5C29 - chain A; structure by X-ray diffraction, 2.05 A resolution.

# Chain A
Protein: cAMP and cAMP-inhibited cGMP 3', 5'-cyclic phosphodiesterase 10A
Organism: Homo sapiens
Notes: EC 3.1.4.17, 3.1.4.35; fragment: catalytic domain
UniProtKB: Q9Y233 (PDE10_HUMAN), isoform Q9Y233-2; residues 439-779 here correspond to UniProt positions 449-789 (UniProt number = residue number + 10)
Amino-acid sequence (362 residues; row label = number of the first residue in the row):
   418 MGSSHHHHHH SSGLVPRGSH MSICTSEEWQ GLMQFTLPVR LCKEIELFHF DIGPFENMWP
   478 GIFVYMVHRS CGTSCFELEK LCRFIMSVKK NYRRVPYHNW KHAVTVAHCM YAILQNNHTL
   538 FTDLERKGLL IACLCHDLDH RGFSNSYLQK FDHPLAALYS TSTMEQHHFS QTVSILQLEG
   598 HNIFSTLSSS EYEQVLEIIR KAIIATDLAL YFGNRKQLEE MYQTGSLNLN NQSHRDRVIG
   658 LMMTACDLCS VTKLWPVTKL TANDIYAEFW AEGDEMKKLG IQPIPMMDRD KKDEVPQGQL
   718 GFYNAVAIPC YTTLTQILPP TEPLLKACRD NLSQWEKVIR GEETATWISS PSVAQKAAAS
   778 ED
Disordered / not traced: 418-453, 761-779
Construct notes: initiating methionine (418); expression tag (419-438)
Cystine bridges: Cys488-Cys492
Ion coordination: Zn2+: His519, His553, Asp554, Asp664; Mg2+ near Asp554 (its only coordinating residue here)
Ligand contacts: 4XY (6-chloro-2-cyclopropyl-5-methyl-N-propylpyrimidin-4-amine): Tyr514, His515, Leu625, Leu665, Ser667, Val668, Ile682, Tyr683, Phe686, Met703, Gln716, Phe719
Curated features (UniProtKB/Swiss-Prot):
  - binding site (3',5'-cyclic AMP): Gln649

# Overview
Chain A binds compound 4XY. His519, His553, Asp554 and Asp664 coordinate Zn2+. Curated annotation (UniProt)
lists residue binding 3',5'-cyclic AMP Gln649.
Chain A is cAMP and cAMP-inhibited cGMP 3', 5'-cyclic phosphodiesterase 10A (Homo sapiens); the structure,
PDE10 complexed with 6-chloro-2-cyclopropyl-5-methyl-N-propyl-pyrimidin-4-amine, was determined by X-ray
diffraction together with 5C2E, 5C2H, 5C1W, 5C28 and 5C2A from the same study.
